Entry 8UBF (electron microscopy, 3.61 A resolution); this record covers chains C and I of the 8 polymer chains in the assembly.

[Chain C]
Molecule: Avd
Organism: Bordetella phage BPP-1
Notes: EC 4.2.1.147
UniProt: chimeric construct of Q775D7, Q9FA38: residues 1-124 from Q775D7 (Q775D7_BPBPP) positions 1-124 (same numbers); residues 125-290 from Q9FA38 positions 5-170 (UniProt number = residue number - 120)
Amino-acid sequence (290 residues; row label = number of the first residue in the row):
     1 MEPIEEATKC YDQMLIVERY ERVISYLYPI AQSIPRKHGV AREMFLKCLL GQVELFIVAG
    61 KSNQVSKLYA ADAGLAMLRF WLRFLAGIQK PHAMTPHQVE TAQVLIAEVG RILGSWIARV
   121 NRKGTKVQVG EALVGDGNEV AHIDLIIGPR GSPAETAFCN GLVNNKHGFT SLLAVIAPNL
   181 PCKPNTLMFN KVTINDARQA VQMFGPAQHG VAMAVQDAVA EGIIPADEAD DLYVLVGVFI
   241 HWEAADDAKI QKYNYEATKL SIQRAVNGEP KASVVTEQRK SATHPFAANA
Unresolved in the structure: 1-10, 122-290

[Chain I]
Molecule: Diversity-generating retroelement (DGR) RNA Sp
Sequence (140 nucleotides; each row starts with the number of its first residue):
     1 CAUGGCUCUG CCAACGCUAC GGCUUGGCGG GCUGGCCUUU CCUCAAUAGG UGGUCAGCCG
    61 GUUCUGUCCU GCUUCGGCGA ACACGUUACA CGGUUCGGCA AAACGUCGAU UACUGAAAAU
   121 GGAAAGGCGG GGCCGACUUC
Unresolved in the structure: 1-2, 34-48, 57-86, 140

[How chain C and chain I interact]
Pairs across the interface (7):
  Arg-36(C) with U3(I), salt bridge to the phosphate; G4(I), salt bridge to the phosphate; G5(I), base contact; U33(I), hydrogen bond to the base
  Lys-37(C) with U3(I), hydrogen bond to the base
  Gly-39(C) with U3(I), base contact
  Val-40(C) with U3(I), hydrogen bond to the base

[In short]
The chain C/chain I interface involves 4 residues from each chain; the contacts include 3 hydrogen bonds and 2
salt bridges. Polar contacts include Arg-36(C)/U33(I), Lys-37(C)/U3(I) and Val-40(C)/U3(I).
Chain C is Avd (Bordetella phage BPP-1) and chain I is Diversity-generating retroelement (DGR) RNA Sp; the
structure, Diversity-generating retroelement (DGR) ribonucleoprotein - Resting state 1c, was determined by
electron microscopy together with 8UB7, 8UB8, 8UB9, 8UBA, 8UBB, 8UBC, 8UBD and 8UBE from the same study.
